6F0X - chains A and B of the 9 polymer chains in the assembly; structure by electron microscopy, 4.60 A resolution (low resolution: residue-level contacts below are approximate; hydrogen-bond / salt-bridge calls are withheld).

Chain A (and B):
Name: Pachytene checkpoint protein 2 homolog
Organism: Homo sapiens
Notes: chain B of this document is another copy of the same molecule, construct and numbering; everything in this record applies to it too
UniProt: Q15645 (PCH2_HUMAN); numbering as in UniProt (aligned over 1-432)
Amino-acid sequence (432 residues; each row starts with the number of its first residue):
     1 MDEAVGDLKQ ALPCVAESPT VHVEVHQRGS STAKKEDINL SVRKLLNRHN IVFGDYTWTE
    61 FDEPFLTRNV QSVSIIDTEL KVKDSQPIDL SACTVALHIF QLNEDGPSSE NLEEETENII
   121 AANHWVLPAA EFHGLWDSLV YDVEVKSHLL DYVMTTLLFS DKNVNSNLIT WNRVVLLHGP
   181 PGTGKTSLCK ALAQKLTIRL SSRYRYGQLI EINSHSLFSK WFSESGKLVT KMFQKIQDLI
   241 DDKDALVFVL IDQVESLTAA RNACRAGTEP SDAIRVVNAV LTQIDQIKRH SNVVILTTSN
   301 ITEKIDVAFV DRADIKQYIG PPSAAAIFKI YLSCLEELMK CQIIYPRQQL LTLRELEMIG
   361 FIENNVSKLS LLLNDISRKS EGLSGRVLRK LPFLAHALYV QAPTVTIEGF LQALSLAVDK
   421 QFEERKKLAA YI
Not modelled in the structure: 1-121, 430-432 (chain B: 1-18, 52-53, 78-88, 430-432)
Differences from the reference sequence: conflict Gln253 (Glu in Q15645)
Residues lining bound ligands: ATP-gamma-S (AGS; phosphothiophosphoric acid-adenylate ester): Ser138, Leu139, Val140, Tyr141, Pro181, Gly182, Thr183, Gly184, Lys185, Thr186, Ser187, Asp252, Asn300, Pro322, Ile330, Gly385, Arg386, Arg389
Swiss-Prot annotation at these positions:
  - binding site (ATP): Gly179 to Thr186
  - modified residue: Met1 (N-acetylmethionine)
  - natural variant: His26 (H26R: In OZEMA9), Arg173 (R173Q: In OZEMA9; uncertain significance), Ile198 (I198V: In OZEMA9; uncertain significance), Val247 (V247M: In OZEMA9; uncertain significance), Glu303 (E303K: In OZEMA9; uncertain significance), Arg354 to Ile432 (deletion: In MVA3)
Reported in the primary citation:
  - conformationally variable residues (loop rearrangement): Trp221, Phe222
  - mutagenesis - E269A/D272A, E269R/D272R: abolished catalytic activity on Mad2 remodelling

Interface between chain A and chain B:
Contacting residue pairs (65; chain A residue first):
  Pro181(A) with Ala308(B); Asp311(B)
  Gly182(A) with Arg312(B)
  Glu211(A) with Gln286(B)
  His215(A) with Gly226(B); Val229(B); Arg275(B); Asn278(B); Ala279(B)
  Phe218(A) with Ser223(B)
  Lys220(A) with Glu224(B)
  Gln253(A) with Asn278(B); Thr282(B)
  Glu255(A) with Arg261(B); Ile274(B)
  Ser256(A) with Asn278(B)
  Ala259(A) with Ser271(B); Arg275(B)
  Thr268(A) with Thr268(B)
  Asn300(A) with Arg312(B)
  Ile301(A) with Arg261(B)
  Glu303(A) with Asn262(B)
  Lys304(A) with Ala260(B); Arg261(B); Asn262(B); Ala263(B); Cys264(B); Ile274(B)
  Ser333(A) with Leu168(B)
  Cys334(A) with Leu168(B); Ile169(B)
  Glu337(A) with Val164(B); Asn165(B); Leu168(B); Ile169(B)
  Leu338(A) with Ile169(B)
  Cys341(A) with Lys162(B); Val164(B)
  Ile343(A) with Phe159(B); Val164(B)
  Ser384(A) with Asp311(B)
  Arg386(A) with Asp311(B); Arg312(B)
  Val387(A) with Asp311(B)
  Arg389(A) with Asn167(B); Leu168(B); Thr170(B)
  Lys390(A) with Thr170(B); Trp171(B); Asp314(B)
  Phe393(A) with Tyr152(B); Thr156(B); Phe159(B)
  Leu394(A) with Asp314(B)
  His396(A) with Thr155(B); Phe159(B)
  Ala397(A) with Asp151(B)
  Leu398(A) with His148(B)
  Gln401(A) with Asp151(B)
  Lys420(A) with His148(B); Gln317(B)
  Glu424(A) with Lys316(B); Gln317(B)
  Arg425(A) with Asp311(B)
  Leu428(A) with Thr302(B)
Interface residues without a listed pair, chain A (49 interface residues in all): Glu131, Ser138, Asn213, Ser214, Ser219, Asp252, Ala273, Ser299, Gln342, Leu383, Pro392, Pro403, Lys427
Interface residues without a listed pair, chain B (50 interface residues in all): Leu158, His178, Phe222, Lys227, Pro270, Asp272, Asp285, Lys288, Val307, Ala313, Ile315, Tyr318

Overview:
Chain A and chain B form an interface of 49 and 50 residues respectively. Ligands of chain A: ATP-gamma-S.
UniProt lists 8 ATP-binding residues on chain A. From the paper: E269A/D272A and E269R/D272R of chain A
abolish catalytic activity on Mad2 remodelling; conformational variability at Trp221(A) and Phe222(A).
Both chains are Pachytene checkpoint protein 2 homolog (Homo sapiens). Entry 6F0X (Cryo-EM structure of TRIP13
in complex with ATP gamma S, p31comet, C-Mad2 and Cdc20) was determined by electron microscopy.
